Entry 1R8D (X-ray diffraction, 2.70 A resolution); this record covers chains D and A of the 4 polymer chains in the assembly.

Chain D:
Molecule: 26-nt DNA strand
Sequence (26 nucleotides; row label = number of the first residue in the row; note: 2 numbers in that range are skipped by the numbering (no residue carries them; nothing is unmodelled there); numbers below 1 keep their minus sign (DA-14 is residue -14)):
   -14 AAAACAATCACGC
     1 AACGTTAGGGTCA

Chain A:
Molecule: transcription activator MtaN
From: Bacillus subtilis
Notes: fragment: N-terminal truncation mutant of mta
UniProtKB: P71039 (P71039_BACSU); residue numbers follow UniProt; this construct covers 1-109
Sequence (109 residues; each row starts with the number of its first residue):
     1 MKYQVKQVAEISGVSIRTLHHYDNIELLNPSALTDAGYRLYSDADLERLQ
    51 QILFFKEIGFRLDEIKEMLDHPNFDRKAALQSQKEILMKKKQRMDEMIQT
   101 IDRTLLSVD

How chain D and chain A interact:
Pairs across the interface (20):
  DA1(D) with Arg61(A), phosphate contact
  DA2(D) with His21(A), sugar contact; Arg61(A), phosphate contact; Leu62(A), hydrogen bond to the phosphate; Asp63(A), phosphate contact
  DC3(D) with Arg17(A), sugar contact; Thr18(A), sugar contact; His21(A), base contact; Tyr22(A), hydrogen bond to the phosphate; Lys56(A), salt bridge to the phosphate; Leu62(A), phosphate contact
  DG4(D) with Ser15(A), hydrogen bond to the phosphate; Arg17(A), hydrogen bond to the base; Thr18(A), phosphate contact
  DT5(D) with Arg17(A), hydrogen bond to the base
  DG10(D) with Tyr38(A), hydrogen bond to the base
  DT11(D) with Ala36(A), phosphate contact; Tyr38(A), hydrogen bond to the sugar
  DC12(D) with Ala36(A), phosphate contact; Tyr38(A), sugar contact
Other interface residues (no listed pair), chain D (9 interface residues in all): DA13
Other interface residues (no listed pair), chain A (13 interface residues in all): Gln4, Phe60

In short:
9 residues of chain D face 13 of chain A across their interface; the contacts include 7 hydrogen bonds and 1
salt bridge. Polar contacts include DG4(D)-Arg17(A), DT5(D)-Arg17(A) and DG10(D)-Tyr38(A).
Chain D is a 26-nt DNA strand and chain A is transcription activator MtaN (Bacillus subtilis); the structure,
Crystal Structure of MtaN Bound to DNA, was determined by X-ray diffraction together with 1R8E from the same
study.
